5DYS - chain A; structure by X-ray diffraction, 2.30 A resolution.

[Chain A]
Name: Rhodopsin
Organism: Bos taurus
UniProtKB: P02699 (OPSD_BOVIN); residues 1-348 here = UniProt positions 1-348
Sequence (349 residues; row label = number of the first residue in the row; numbering starts at 0):
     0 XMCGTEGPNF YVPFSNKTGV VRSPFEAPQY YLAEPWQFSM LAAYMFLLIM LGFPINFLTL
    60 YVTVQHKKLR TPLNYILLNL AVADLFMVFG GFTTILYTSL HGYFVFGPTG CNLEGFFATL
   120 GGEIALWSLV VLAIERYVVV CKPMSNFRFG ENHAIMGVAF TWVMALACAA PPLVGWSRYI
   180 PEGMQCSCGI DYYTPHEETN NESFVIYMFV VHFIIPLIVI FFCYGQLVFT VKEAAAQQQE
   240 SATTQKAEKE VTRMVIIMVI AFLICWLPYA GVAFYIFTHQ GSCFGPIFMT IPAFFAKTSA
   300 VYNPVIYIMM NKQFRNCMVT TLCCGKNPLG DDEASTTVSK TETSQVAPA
Unresolved in the structure: 327-348
Disulfide bonds: C2-C282, C110-C187
Glycans and other covalent adducts: N-acetylglucosamine (NAG) linked to N15; retinal (RET) linked to K296; palmitic acid (PLM) linked to C322, C323
Modified positions: ACE (acetyl group) at position 0
Sequence notes: acetylation (0); engineered mutation C2 (Asn in P02699), I94 (Thr in P02699), C282 (Asp in P02699)
Ligand contacts: retinal (RET): M86, A117, T118, E122, E181, I189, Y191, M207, F208, H211, F212, W265, Y268, A269, A272
UniProt features mapped onto this chain:
  - region: D330 to A348 (Interaction with SAG)
  - motif: E134 to Y136 ('Ionic lock' involved in activated form stabilization)
  - binding site (Zn(2+)): E201, Q279
  - site: E113 (Plays an important role in the conformation switch to the active conformation)
  - modified residue: M1 (N-acetylmethionine), K296 (N6-(retinylidene)lysine), S334 (Phosphoserine), T335 (Phosphothreonine), T336 (Phosphothreonine), S338 (Phosphoserine), T340 (Phosphothreonine), T342 (Phosphothreonine), S343 (Phosphoserine)
  - lipidation (S-palmitoyl cysteine): C322, C323
  - glycosylation: N15 (N-linked (GlcNAc...) asparagine)
  - mutagenesis: N15 (N15D: Normal light absorption; when associated with C-2 and C-282), G90 (G90D: Increased thermal stability and decreased retinal uptake. Decreases stability of the inactive conformation), E113 (E113Q: Causes shift to the activated conformation), M257 (M257Y: Causes shift to the activated conformation)

[Overview]
Covalently linked retinal: at K296. Palmitic acid is covalently linked to C322 and C323. N-acetylglucosamine
is covalently linked to N15. Curated annotation (UniProt) lists Zn2+-binding residues E201 and Q279 and 4
mutagenesis sites.
Chain A is Rhodopsin (Bos taurus); the structure, Crystal Structure of T94I rhodopsin mutant, was determined
by X-ray diffraction (same publication as 5EN0).
